5EER - chain A; structure by X-ray diffraction, 2.50 A resolution.

Chain A:
Protein: 4-hydroxy-tetrahydrodipicolinate reductase
From: Corynebacterium glutamicum (strain ATCC 13032 / DSM 20300 / JCM 1318 / LMG 3730 / NCIMB 10025)
Notes: EC 1.17.1.8
Reference sequence: P40110 (DAPB_CORGL); residues 2-248 here = UniProt positions 2-248
Sequence (247 residues; row label = number of the first residue in the row):
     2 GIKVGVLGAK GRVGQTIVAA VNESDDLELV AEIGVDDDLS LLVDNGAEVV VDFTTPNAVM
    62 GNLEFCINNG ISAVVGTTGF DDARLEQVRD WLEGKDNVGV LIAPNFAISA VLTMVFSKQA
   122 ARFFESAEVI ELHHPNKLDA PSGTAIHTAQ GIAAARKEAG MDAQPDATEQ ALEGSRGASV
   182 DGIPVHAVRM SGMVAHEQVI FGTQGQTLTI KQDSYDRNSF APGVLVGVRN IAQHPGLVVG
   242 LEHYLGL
Swiss-Prot annotation at these positions:
  - active site: His134 (Proton donor/acceptor), Lys138 (Proton donor)
  - binding site (NAD(+)): Gly9 to Val14, Gly77 to Thr79, Ala104 to Phe107
  - binding site ((S)-2,3,4,5-tetrahydrodipicolinate): His135, Gly144, Thr145

In short:
From UniProt: active-site residues His134 and Lys138, 13 NAD+-binding residues and 3
(S)-2,3,4,5-tetrahydrodipicolinate-binding residues.
Chain A is 4-hydroxy-tetrahydrodipicolinate reductase (Corynebacterium glutamicum (strain ATCC 13032 / DSM
20300 / JCM 1318 / LMG 3730 / NCIMB 10025)); the structure, Crystal structure of DapB from Corynebacterium
glutamicum, was determined by X-ray diffraction, deposited together with 5EES.
